Entry 2GIC (X-ray diffraction, 2.92 A resolution); this record covers chains R and B of the 6 polymer chains in the assembly.

== Chain R ==
Molecule: 45-nt RNA strand
Sequence (45 nucleotides; each row starts with the number of its first residue):
     1 UUUUUUUUUU UUUUUUUUUU UUUUUUUUUU UUUUUUUUUU UUUUU
Covalently attached groups: covalent link U1-U45

== Chain B ==
Name: Nucleocapsid protein
From: Vesicular stomatitis Indiana virus
Reference sequence: P03521 (NCAP_VSVSJ); residue numbers follow UniProt; this construct covers 1-422
Sequence (422 residues; row label = number of the first residue in the row):
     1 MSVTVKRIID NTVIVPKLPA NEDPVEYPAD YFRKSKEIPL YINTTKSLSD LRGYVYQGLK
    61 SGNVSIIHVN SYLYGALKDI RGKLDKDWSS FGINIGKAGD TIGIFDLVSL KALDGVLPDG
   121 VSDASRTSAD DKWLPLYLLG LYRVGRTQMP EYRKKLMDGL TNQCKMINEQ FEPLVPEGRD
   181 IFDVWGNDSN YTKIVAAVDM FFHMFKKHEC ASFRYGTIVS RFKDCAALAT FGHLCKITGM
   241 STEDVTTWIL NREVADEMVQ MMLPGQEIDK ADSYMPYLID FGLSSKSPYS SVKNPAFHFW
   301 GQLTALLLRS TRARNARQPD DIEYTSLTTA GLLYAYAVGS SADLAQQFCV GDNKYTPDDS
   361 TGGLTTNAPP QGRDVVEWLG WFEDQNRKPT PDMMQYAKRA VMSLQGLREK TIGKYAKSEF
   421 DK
Not modelled in the structure: 1, 359-364
Residues lining bound ligands: uranyl (vi) ion (IUM): Gln57, Asp123, Ser125

== How chain R and chain B interact ==
Residue-residue contacts (36; chain R residue first):
  U20(R) with Asp224(B), hydrogen bond to the sugar; Ser285(B), sugar contact; Lys286(B), salt bridge to the phosphate
  U21(R) with Asp224(B), hydrogen bond to the sugar; Ile279(B), phosphate contact; Lys286(B), phosphate contact; Ser287(B), hydrogen bond to the phosphate; Ser290(B), phosphate contact; Val292(B), sugar contact
  U22(R) with Arg146(B), sugar contact; Asp224(B), phosphate contact; Cys225(B), phosphate contact; Ala226(B), hydrogen bond to the phosphate; Ser290(B), phosphate contact; Ser291(B), hydrogen bond to the phosphate; Val292(B), hydrogen bond to the phosphate; Arg317(B), hydrogen bond to the phosphate
  U23(R) with Ala226(B), phosphate contact; Arg312(B), hydrogen bond to the base; Asn315(B), sugar contact; Arg317(B), salt bridge to the phosphate; Arg408(B), sugar contact
  U24(R) with Arg146(B), salt bridge to the phosphate; Met149(B), sugar contact; Glu151(B), phosphate contact; Arg408(B), base contact
  U25(R) with Arg408(B), salt bridge to the phosphate
  U26(R) with Arg143(B), sugar contact; Glu151(B), phosphate contact; Lys155(B), salt bridge to the phosphate; Ile218(B), base contact; Val219(B), base contact
  U27(R) with Arg143(B), salt bridge to the phosphate; Tyr215(B), phosphate contact
  U28(R) with Tyr215(B), stacking on the base; Ile218(B), phosphate contact
Also at the interface, not in a pair above, chain B (24 interface residues in all): His298, Ala316

== Overview ==
9 residues of chain R and 24 residues of chain B are in contact; the contacts include 8 hydrogen bonds, 6 salt
bridges and 1 aromatic stacking contact. Among the polar pairs are U23(R)-Arg312(B), U20(R)-Asp224(B) and
U21(R)-Asp224(B). Ligands of chain B: uranyl (vi) ion.
Here chain R is a 45-nt RNA strand and chain B is Nucleocapsid protein (Vesicular stomatitis Indiana virus).
Entry 2GIC (Crystal Structure of a vesicular stomatitis virus nucleocapsid-RNA complex) was determined by
X-ray diffraction.
